8WGH - chains B and G of the 18 polymer chains in the assembly; structure by electron microscopy, 2.40 A resolution.

Chain B:
Name: Photosystem I P700 chlorophyll a apoprotein A2
Organism: Fittonia albivenis
Notes: EC 1.97.1.12
UniProtKB: G9IB61 (G9IB61_SESIN); numbering as in UniProt (aligned over 1-734)
Amino-acid sequence (734 residues; numbered 1 to 734; the number before each row is that of its first residue):
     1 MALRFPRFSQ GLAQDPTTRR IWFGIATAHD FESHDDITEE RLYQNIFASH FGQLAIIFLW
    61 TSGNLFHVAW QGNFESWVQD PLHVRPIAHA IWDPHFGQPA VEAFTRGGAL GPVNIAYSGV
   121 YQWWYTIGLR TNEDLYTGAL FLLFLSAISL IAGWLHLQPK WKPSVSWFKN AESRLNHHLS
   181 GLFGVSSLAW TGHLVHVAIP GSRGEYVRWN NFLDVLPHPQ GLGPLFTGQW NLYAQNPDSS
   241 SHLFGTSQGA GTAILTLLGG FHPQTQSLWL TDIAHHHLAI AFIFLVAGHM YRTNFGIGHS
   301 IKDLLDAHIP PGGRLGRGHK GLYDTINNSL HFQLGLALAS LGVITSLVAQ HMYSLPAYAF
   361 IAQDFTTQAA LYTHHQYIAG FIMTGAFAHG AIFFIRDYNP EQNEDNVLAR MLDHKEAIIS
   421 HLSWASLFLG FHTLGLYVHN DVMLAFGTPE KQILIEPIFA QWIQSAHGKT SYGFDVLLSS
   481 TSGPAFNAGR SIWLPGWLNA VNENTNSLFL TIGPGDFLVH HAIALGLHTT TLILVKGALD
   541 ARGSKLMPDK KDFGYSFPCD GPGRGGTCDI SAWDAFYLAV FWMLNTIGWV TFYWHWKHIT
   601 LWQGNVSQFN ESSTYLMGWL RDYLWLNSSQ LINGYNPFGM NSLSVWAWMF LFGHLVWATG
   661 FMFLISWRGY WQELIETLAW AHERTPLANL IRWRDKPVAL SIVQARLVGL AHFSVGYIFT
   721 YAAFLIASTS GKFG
Not modelled in the structure: 1
Metal / ion sites: chlorophyll a Mg site 1 near Q53 (its only coordinating residue here); chlorophyll a Mg site 2 near D93 (its only coordinating residue here)
Small-molecule neighbours:
  - beta-carotene (BCR), molecule 1: I21, I25, I691
  - beta-carotene (BCR), molecule 2: L54, I57, W60, G181, L182, V185, S186, L188
  - beta-carotene (BCR), molecule 3: T61, L65, W123, W124, I127, L129, G138, F141, L142, L145, W209, F212, L213
  - beta-carotene (BCR), molecule 4: L188, L222, L225, F226, F282, L285, V286, H289
  - beta-carotene (BCR), molecule 5: F332, G335, L336, A339, V343, M383, A386, F387, G390, F393, F394, L408, A538
  - beta-carotene (BCR), molecule 6: F387, M411, V535, L539
  - beta-carotene (BCR), molecule 7: W648, M649, F652, W671, L674, I675, L678, F719
  - beta-carotene (BCR), molecule 8: T685, P686, L687
  - chlorophyll a (CLA), molecule 1: F5, F8, G24, I25, A28, H29, F31, H34, S49, G52, Q53, I56
  - chlorophyll a (CLA), molecule 2: T18, I21, W22, I675, L678, A679, H682, I691, R692, W693, R694, D695, P697, V698
  - chlorophyll a (CLA), molecule 3: W22, F652, L655, V656, T659, M662, F663, L700, V708, A711, H712, V715
  - chlorophyll a (CLA), molecule 4: I25, A26, T27, A28, H29, D30, L334, L338, F381, I382, T384, G385, A388, H389, I392, R396, Y555, W573, F576, F652, A711, V715, F719
  - chlorophyll a (CLA), molecule 5: H29, F31, Y43, I46, S49, H50, Q53, L54, I57, F168, R174, H178, L182, L330, H331, Q333, L334, A337, L338, L341
  - chlorophyll a (CLA), molecule 6: H29, Q53, I56, I57, W60, L341, I378, F381, I382
  - chlorophyll a (CLA), molecule 7: F47, F51, I148, I151, A152, L155, H156, K160, W161, P163, W167
  - chlorophyll a (CLA), molecule 8: F47, H50, F51, L54, W123, W167, F168, N170, S173, R174, H177, H178, G181, L182, F183, I344, Y358
  - chlorophyll a (CLA), molecule 9: F51, L54, F58, I127, G128, L129, D134, T137, G138, F141, L145, I148, S149, S186, A189, W190, G192, H193, H196, V197, V207, R208, W209, F212
  - chlorophyll a (CLA), molecule 10: I57, W60, T61, S118, G119, W123, V185, S186, A189, L341, I344, T345, V348, M352, Y358, L371, H374, H375, I378, I382
  - chlorophyll a (CLA), molecule 11: L59, W60, S62, G63, F66, H67, W70, Q71, H89, A90, W92
  - chlorophyll a (CLA), molecule 12: W60, N64, V68, A88, H89, N114, I115, A116, Y117, S118, V120, V645, W646, M649, F719
  - chlorophyll a (CLA), molecule 13: W60, N64, Y117, S118, V120, A370, L371, T373, H374, Y377, F381, W646, M649, I718, F719, A722, L725, I726
  - chlorophyll a (CLA), molecule 14: H89, A90, I91, W92, D93, P94, H95, F96, F104, N114, S644, V645, W648
  - chlorophyll a (CLA), molecule 15: W123, T126, I127, L182, F183, S186, S187, W190, I273, H276, H277, I280, I344, L347, V348, H351, M352, A357, Y358
  - chlorophyll a (CLA), molecule 16: W167, N170, S173, H177, T293, N294, F295
  - chlorophyll a (CLA), molecule 17: A171, R174, L175, H178, L179, F183, I280, I283, F284, I301, L305, Y323, I326, N327, L336, A337, S340, L341, I344
  - chlorophyll a (CLA), molecule 18: L175, L179, F183, I283, F284, A287, M290, Y291, I301, L304, L305
  - chlorophyll a (CLA), molecule 19: N176, H177, S180, G181, V185, L285, H289, M290, Y291, T293, F295, I297
  - chlorophyll a (CLA), molecule 20: L188, A189, T191, G192, V195, H196, F212, L213, V215, L216, P217, H218, G221, L222, F226, Y233, I254, L255, L278
  - chlorophyll a (CLA), molecule 21: L225, W230, N231, Y233, A234, L255, T256, L257, H275, L278, A279, F282, I492
  - chlorophyll a (CLA), molecule 22: T256, L257, G260, L268, D272, I273, H275, H276, A279, I280, H351, L355, W493, W497
  - chlorophyll a (CLA), molecule 23: I283, V286, M290, H299, L304, A307, H308
  - chlorophyll a (CLA), molecule 24: V286, A287, H289, M290, I297, G298, H299
  - chlorophyll a (CLA), molecule 25: L305, H308, L315, H319, L322, I326, F332, V407, L408, M411
  - chlorophyll a (CLA), molecule 26: A307, H308, I309, P310, P311, R314, L315, H319
  - chlorophyll a (CLA), molecule 27: R314, L315, V407, R410, M411, D413, H414, A417, I418, H421
  - chlorophyll a (CLA), molecule 28: L336, A339, S340, V343, I344, L347, Q350, H351, Y353, S354, L355, L508, F509
  - chlorophyll a (CLA), molecule 29: V343, S346, L347, Q350, Q376, G380, M383, F387, L527, T530, T531, L534, M583, T586, I587
  - chlorophyll a (CLA), molecule 30: Q350, Y353, Y372, F459, A460, I463, Q464, F509, L510, I512, H520, I523, L527, V590, Y593, W594, H598
  - chlorophyll a (CLA), molecule 31: A417, H421, W424
  - chlorophyll a (CLA), molecule 32: I418, L422, W424, A524, L527, H528, T531
  - chlorophyll a (CLA), molecule 33: S420, S423, W424, L427, F431
  - chlorophyll a (CLA), molecule 34: S423, S426, L427, G430, F431, L434, L525, T529, L532, I533, L578, F581, W582
  - chlorophyll a (CLA), molecule 35: W424, L427, F428, F431, H432
  - chlorophyll a (CLA), molecule 36: F428, L429, E456, P457, I458, F459, A460, F517, H520, H521, A524, H528
  - chlorophyll a (CLA), molecule 37: H432, G435, L436, V438, H439, V442, M443, K451, I453
  - chlorophyll a (CLA), molecule 38: T433, L434, Y437, V519, A522, L525, N585, W589, F592, L616, W619, L620, L624, S628, I632, F650, H654, W657, Y717, T720, Y721, F724
  - chlorophyll a (CLA), molecule 39: L434, V438, D441, L525, F581, W582, N585, W589, L616, L620, W657, F713
  - chlorophyll a (CLA), molecule 40: I458, F459, W462, F474
  - chlorophyll a (CLA), molecule 41: W462, I463, A466, H467, L477, L478, W493, L494, W497, F509
  - chlorophyll a (CLA), molecule 42: L477, P484, A485, A488, G489, I492, W493
  - chlorophyll a (CLA), molecule 43: L620, L624, W625, W657
  - chlorophyll a (CLA), molecule 44: W648, L651, F652, H654, L655, W657, A658
  - chlorophyll a (CLA), molecule 45: L655, A658, T659, F661, M662, I665, S666, Y670, W671, L674
  - chlorophyll a (CLA), molecule 46: L678, A681, H682, T685, A688, I691
  - chlorophyll a (CLA), molecule 47: W680, A681, R684, T685, P686
  - chlorophyll a (CLA), molecule 48: P686, L687, L690
  - phylloquinone (PQN): W22, I25, M662, F663, S666, W667, R668, W671, I675, A699, L700, S701, A705
  - 4Fe-4S cluster (SF4): C559, G561, P562, T567, C568, W667, I702

Chain G:
Name: Photosystem I reaction center subunit VIII
Organism: Fittonia albivenis
Amino-acid sequence (145 residues; row label = number of the first residue in the row):
     1 MASSFLSTPT FQGLRPLNKA TDSPRSLPLC RPVSVSATRK RNVAVKAELN PSLVISLSTG
    61 VSLFLGRFVF FNFQRENVGK QVPSQNGISH FEAGDERAKE YVSLLKSNDP VGFNIVDVLA
   121 WGSIGHIVAY YILATSSNGY DPNFF
Not modelled in the structure: 1-47
Metal / ion sites: chlorophyll a Mg near D109 (its only coordinating residue here)
Small-molecule neighbours:
  - beta-carotene (BCR), molecule 1: T59, L63, V118, L119, G122, S123, H126, I127, Y130
  - beta-carotene (BCR), molecule 2: A120, W121, S123, I124, I127
  - chlorophyll a (CLA), molecule 1: P51, S52, I55, S56, T59, G60, L63, L119, H126, Y130
  - chlorophyll a (CLA), molecule 2: L63, R67, F68, K106, S107, N108, D109, P110, F113, N114, I115, V118
  - chlorophyll a (CLA), molecule 3: F70, F73, Q74, N77, V78, Q81, W121
  - chlorophyll a (CLA), molecule 4: D95, R97, Y101
  - chlorophyll a (CLA), molecule 5: V116, L119, A120
  - chlorophyll a (CLA), molecule 6: I127, Y131, A134, T135, N138
  - chlorophyll a (CLA), molecule 7: Y131, T135, N138, Y140, P142, F144

How chain B and chain G interact:
Residue-residue contacts (57; chain B residue first):
  S166(B) - Q85(G)  hydrogen bond (backbone-side chain)
  S166(B) - A93(G)
  S166(B) - G94(G)
  S166(B) - D95(G)  hydrogen bond (side chain-backbone)
  W167(B) - D95(G)
  W167(B) - R97(G)
  K169(B) - Q85(G)
  K169(B) - H90(G)
  N170(B) - H90(G)
  N170(B) - D95(G)  hydrogen bond
  N170(B) - A98(G)
  E172(B) - P83(G)
  E172(B) - H90(G)  salt bridge
  L225(B) - Y130(G)
  F226(B) - Y130(G)  hydrogen bond (backbone-side chain)
  T227(B) - P51(G)
  G228(B) - L133(G)
  G228(B) - A134(G)
  Q229(B) - S137(G)
  W230(B) - Y130(G)  hydrophobic
  W230(B) - A134(G)  hydrophobic
  N231(B) - S137(G)
  R292(B) - V78(G)  hydrogen bond (side chain-backbone)
  R292(B) - Q81(G)  hydrogen bond (side chain-backbone)
  R292(B) - V82(G)
  R292(B) - P83(G)
  R292(B) - E100(G)  salt bridge
  N294(B) - R97(G)  hydrogen bond (side chain-backbone)
  N294(B) - A98(G)
  N294(B) - K99(G)
  N294(B) - E100(G)
  N294(B) - Y101(G)  hydrogen bond
  F295(B) - Y101(G)  hydrophobic
  F295(B) - L105(G)
  F295(B) - V116(G)
  G296(B) - V78(G)
  G296(B) - L105(G)
  I297(B) - Q74(G)
  I297(B) - V116(G)  hydrophobic
  H299(B) - Q81(G)  hydrogen bond
  S300(B) - Q81(G)  hydrogen bond (backbone-side chain)
  S300(B) - V82(G)  hydrogen bond (side chain-backbone)
  S300(B) - P83(G)
  K302(B) - S84(G)
  D303(B) - K80(G)
  D303(B) - Q81(G)
  D303(B) - V82(G)  hydrogen bond (side chain-backbone)
  L304(B) - Q81(G)
  Y323(B) - S84(G)
  Y323(B) - H90(G)
  D324(B) - N86(G)  hydrogen bond (side chain-backbone)
  N328(B) - N86(G)  hydrogen bond
  P484(B) - F144(G)
  N487(B) - N143(G)  hydrogen bond (side chain-backbone)
  A488(B) - Y140(G)  hydrogen bond (backbone-side chain)
  R490(B) - N143(G)
  I492(B) - Y140(G)  hydrophobic
Interface residues without a listed pair, chain B (35 interface residues in all): S164, A171, F282, T293, N327
Interface residues without a listed pair, chain G (32 interface residues in all): L104, D117, I127, N138

Summary:
The interface between chain B and chain G involves 35 residues on one side and 32 on the other, with 16
hydrogen bonds and 2 salt bridges. Polar contacts include E172(B)-H90(G), R292(B)-E100(G) and S166(B)-Q85(G).
Chain B is Photosystem I P700 chlorophyll a apoprotein A2 and chain G is Photosystem I reaction center subunit
VIII, both from Fittonia albivenis; the structure, Cryo-EM structure of the red-shifted Fittonia albivenis
PSI-LHCI, was determined by electron microscopy.
